Entry 3IOL (X-ray diffraction, 2.10 A resolution); this record covers chains A and B.

[Chain A]
Protein: Glucagon-like peptide 1 receptor
Organism: Homo sapiens
Notes: fragment: N-terminal extracellular domain
UniProt: P43220 (GLP1R_HUMAN); residues 24-145 here = UniProt positions 24-145
Chain sequence (126 residues; each row starts with the number of its first residue):
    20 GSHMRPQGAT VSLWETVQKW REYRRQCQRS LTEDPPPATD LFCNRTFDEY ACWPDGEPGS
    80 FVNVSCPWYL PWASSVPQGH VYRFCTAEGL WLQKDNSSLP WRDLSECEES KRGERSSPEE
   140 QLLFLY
Not modelled in the structure: 20-28, 129-145
Differences from the reference sequence: expression tag (20-23)
Cystine bridges: Cys46-Cys71, Cys62-Cys104, Cys85-Cys126
Small-molecule neighbours: 10M (decyl 4-O-alpha-D-glucopyranosyl-1-thio-beta-D-glucopyranoside): Phe80, His99, Tyr101, Trp120, Asp122, Glu125
Reported in the primary citation:
  - mutagenesis - L32A, E127A: decreased binding to exendin-4
  - mutagenesis - L32A (9.5-fold): decreased signaling in response to exendin-4
  - mutagenesis - L32A, E127A, E127Q: unchanged binding to Glucagon (chain B)
  - mutagenesis - L32A: unchanged signaling with Glucagon (chain B)
  - mutagenesis - L32A: unchanged expression
  - mutagenesis - P90A: decreased signaling with Glucagon (chain B)

[Chain B]
Protein: Glucagon
UniProt: P01275 (GLUC_HUMAN); residues 7-37 here correspond to UniProt positions 98-128 (UniProt number = residue number + 91)
Chain sequence (31 residues; numbered 7 to 37; the number before each row is that of its first residue):
     7 HAEGTFTSDV SSYLEGQAAK EFIAWLVKGR G
Not modelled in the structure: 7-9, 36-37
Curated features (UniProtKB/Swiss-Prot):
  - modified residue: Ser14 (Phosphoserine), Ser17 (Phosphoserine), Arg36 (Arginine amide)

[Interface between chain A and chain B]
Contacting residue pairs (24):
  Thr29(A) - Ser18(B)  hydrogen bond
  Thr29(A) - Gly22(B)
  Val30(A) - Ala25(B)
  Ser31(A) - Ala25(B)
  Leu32(A) - Ala24(B)
  Leu32(A) - Ala25(B)  hydrophobic
  Leu32(A) - Phe28(B)  hydrophobic
  Thr35(A) - Ala25(B)
  Thr35(A) - Phe28(B)
  Thr35(A) - Ile29(B)
  Val36(A) - Phe28(B)  hydrophobic
  Trp39(A) - Phe28(B)  hydrophobic
  Trp39(A) - Leu32(B)
  Glu68(A) - Leu32(B)
  Tyr69(A) - Val33(B)  hydrophobic
  Tyr88(A) - Ile29(B)  hydrophobic
  Tyr88(A) - Leu32(B)
  Leu89(A) - Ile29(B)  hydrophobic
  Pro90(A) - Ala25(B)  hydrophobic
  Pro90(A) - Ile29(B)
  Trp91(A) - Lys26(B)
  Arg121(A) - Val33(B)  hydrogen bond (side chain-backbone)
  Leu123(A) - Val33(B)  hydrophobic
  Glu128(A) - Lys26(B)  salt bridge
Other interface residues (no listed pair), chain A (17 interface residues in all): Asp67
Other interface residues (no listed pair), chain B (11 interface residues in all): Glu21, Gly35
Interface features reported in the paper:
  - hot spots on chain B (mutagenesis) - L32A (17-fold): decreased binding to Glucagon-like peptide 1 receptor (chain A) (citing earlier work)

[In short]
17 residues of chain A and 11 residues of chain B are in contact; the contacts include 2 hydrogen bonds and 1
salt bridge. Polar contacts include Glu128(A)-Lys26(B), Thr29(A)-Ser18(B) and Arg121(A)-Val33(B). The paper
reports that L32A and E127A of chain A reduce binding to exendin-4; L32A of chain A reduces signaling in
response to exendin-4; 5 substitutions were tested in all.
Chain A is Glucagon-like peptide 1 receptor (Homo sapiens) and chain B is Glucagon; the structure, Crystal
structure of Glucagon-Like Peptide-1 in complex with the extracellular domain of the Glucagon-Like Peptide-1
Receptor, was determined by X-ray diffraction.
